PDB entry 3UMD | X-ray diffraction, 1.80 A resolution | chain A

== Chain A ==
Protein: Photoactive yellow protein
Source organism: Halorhodospira halophila
UniProtKB: P16113 (PYP_HALHA); residues 1-125 here = UniProt positions 1-125
Sequence (125 residues; each row starts with the number of its first residue):
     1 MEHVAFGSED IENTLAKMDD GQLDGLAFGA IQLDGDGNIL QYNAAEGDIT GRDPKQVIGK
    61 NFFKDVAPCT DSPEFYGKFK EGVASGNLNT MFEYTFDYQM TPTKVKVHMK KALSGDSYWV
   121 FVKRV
UniProt features mapped onto this chain:
  - modified residue: Cys-69 (S-(4-hydroxycinnamyl)cysteine)
Covalently attached groups: 4'-hydroxycinnamic acid (HC4) linked to Cys-69
Ligand contacts: 4'-hydroxycinnamic acid (HC4): Thr-50, Arg-52, Val-66, Ala-67, Pro-68, Thr-70, Phe-96, Asp-97, Tyr-98, Met-100
From the paper describing this entry:
  - binding site for 4'-hydroxycinnamic acid: Cys-69 (citing earlier work)
  - conformationally variable residues (side-chain flip): Arg-52

== Summary ==
Covalently linked 4'-hydroxycinnamic acid: at Cys-69. The paper reports a binding site for 4'-hydroxycinnamic
acid at Cys-69; conformational variability at Arg-52.
Chain A is Photoactive yellow protein (Halorhodospira halophila); the structure, Structure of pB intermediate
of Photoactive yellow protein (PYP) at pH 4, was determined by X-ray diffraction (same publication as 3UME).
